PDB entry 5OSX | X-ray diffraction, 1.92 A resolution | chain A

== Chain A ==
Molecule: Eukaryotic translation initiation factor 4E
From: Mus musculus
Reference sequence: P63073 (IF4E_MOUSE); residues 28-217 here = UniProt positions 28-217
Amino-acid sequence (190 residues; row label = number of the first residue in the row):
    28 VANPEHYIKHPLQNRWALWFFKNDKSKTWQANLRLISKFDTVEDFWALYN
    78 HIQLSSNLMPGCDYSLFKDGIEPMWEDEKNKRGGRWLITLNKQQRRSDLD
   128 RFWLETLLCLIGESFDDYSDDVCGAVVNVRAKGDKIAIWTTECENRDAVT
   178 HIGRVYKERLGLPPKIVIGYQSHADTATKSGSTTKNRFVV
Unresolved in the structure: 28-31, 204-211
Ligand contacts: m7G (AKW; [(2S,3S,4R,5R)-5-(2-azanyl-7-methyl-6-oxidanylidene-3H-purin-7-ium-9-yl)-3,4-bis(oxidanyl)oxolan-2-yl]methylsulfanyl-[[[(3R,4S)-5-(2-azanyl-6-oxidanylidene-1H-purin-9-yl)-3,4-bis(oxidanyl)oxolan-2-yl]methylsulfanyl-oxidanyl-phosphoryl]oxy-oxidanyl-phosphoryl]oxy-phosphinic acid): Trp56, Pro100, Met101, Trp102, Glu103, Arg112, Asn155, Arg157, Lys162, Trp166
UniProt features mapped onto this chain:
  - region (EIF4EBP1/2/3 binding): His37 to Gln40, Trp73 to Asn77, Glu132 to Gly139
  - binding site (mRNA): Trp56, Gln57, Trp102, Glu103, Arg157 to Lys162, Thr205 to Ser207
  - modified residue: Ser209 (Phosphoserine)
  - mutagenesis: Ser53 (S53A: No increase in protein levels of ODC1 or CCND1 in NIH 3T3 cells overexpressing the mutant in comparison to a 3-fold increase in cells overexpressing the wild-type ...), Trp56 (W56A: Abolishes mRNA nuclear export. Impairs nuclear pore complex reprogramming. No effect on interaction with PML or viral Z protein but reduces binding to the mRNA cap. Capable of AKT1 activation ...), Val69 (V69A: Reduces interaction with LRPPRC. Abolishes interaction with LRPPRC and abolishes CCND1 mRNA export; when associated with A-73), Trp73 (W73A: Binding to CYFIP1 reduced by 70%. Does not affect mRNA nuclear export or nuclear pore complex reprogramming. Does not affect affinity for mRNA cap. Reduces interaction with LRPPRC ...), Arg157 (R157E: Abolishes binding to the 4ESE element in mRNAs; when associated with E-159 and E-162), Lys159 (K159E: Abolishes binding to the 4ESE element in mRNAs; when associated with E-157 and E-162), Lys162 (K162E: Abolishes binding to the 4ESE element in mRNAs; when associated with E-157 and E-159), Ser209 to Thr210 (Abolishes phosphorylation, abrogates the ability to transform cells and impairs nuclear export of CCND1 but does not affect subcellular location), Ser209 (S209A: Abolishes phosphorylation and abrogates the ability to transform cells; S209D: Abolishes phosphorylation and abrogates the ability to transform cells)

== Summary ==
Bound to chain A: m7G. From UniProt: 13 mRNA-binding residues and 9 mutagenesis sites.
Chain A is Eukaryotic translation initiation factor 4E (Mus musculus); the structure, Translation initiation
factor 4E in complex with m7G(5'S)ppp(5'S)G mRNA 5' cap analog, was determined by X-ray diffraction together
with 5OSY from the same study.
